PDB entry 7EG1 | electron microscopy, 3.20 A resolution | chains B and D of the 4 polymer chains in the assembly

== Chain B (and D) ==
Protein: Schlafen family member 12
Organism: Homo sapiens
Notes: chain D of this document is another copy of the same molecule, construct and numbering; everything in this record applies to it too
UniProtKB: Q8IYM2 (SLN12_HUMAN); numbering as in UniProt (aligned over 2-568)
Amino-acid sequence (567 residues; numbered 2 to 568; the number before each row is that of its first residue):
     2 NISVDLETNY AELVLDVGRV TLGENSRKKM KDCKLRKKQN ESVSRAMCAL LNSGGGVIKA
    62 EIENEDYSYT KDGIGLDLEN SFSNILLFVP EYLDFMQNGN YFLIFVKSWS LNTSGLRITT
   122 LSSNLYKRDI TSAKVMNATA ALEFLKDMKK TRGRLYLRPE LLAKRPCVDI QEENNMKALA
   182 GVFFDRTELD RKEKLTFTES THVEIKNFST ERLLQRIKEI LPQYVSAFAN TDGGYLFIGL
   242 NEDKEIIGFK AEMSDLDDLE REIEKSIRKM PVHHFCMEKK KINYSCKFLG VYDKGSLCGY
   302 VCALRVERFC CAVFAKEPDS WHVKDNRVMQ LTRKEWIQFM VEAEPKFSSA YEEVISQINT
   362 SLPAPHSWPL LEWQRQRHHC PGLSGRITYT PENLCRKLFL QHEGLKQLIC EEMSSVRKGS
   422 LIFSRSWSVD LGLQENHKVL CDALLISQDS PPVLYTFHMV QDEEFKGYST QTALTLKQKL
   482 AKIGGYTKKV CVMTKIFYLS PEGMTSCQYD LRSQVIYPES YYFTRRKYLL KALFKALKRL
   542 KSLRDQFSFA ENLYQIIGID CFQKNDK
Cystine bridges: C381-C411
Sequence notes: engineered mutation R213 (Lys in Q8IYM2), A351 (Ser in Q8IYM2), S415 (Asp in Q8IYM2)
Metal / ion sites: Zn2+: H275, C277, C311, C312
Ligand contacts: X5M ((4R)-3-[4-(diethylamino)-3-[oxidanyl(oxidanylidene)-$l4-azanyl]phenyl]-4-methyl-4,5-dihydro-1H-pyridazin-6-one): L554, I557, I558
Swiss-Prot annotation at these positions:
  - region: A551 to I560 (Mediates interaction with PDE3A)
  - modified residue: S368 (Phosphoserine)
  - mutagenesis: E200 (E200A: Decreased ribosomal RNA ribonuclease activity), E205 (E205A: Decreased ribosomal RNA ribonuclease activity), D233 (D233Q: Loss of interaction with SERPINB2), S368 (S368A: Increased ribonuclease activity; when associated with A-573; S368E: Decreased ribonuclease activity; when associated with E-573)
What the authors report for this chain:
  - mutagenesis - K213R: abolished signaling (citing earlier work)
  - mutagenesis - K213R: unchanged binding to cGMP-inhibited 3', 5'-cyclic phosphodiesterase A (citing earlier work)

== Chain B / chain D interface ==
Contacting residue pairs (109):
  E25(B) - T199(D)  hydrogen bond
  E25(B) - E200(D)
  S69(B) - Q172(D)  hydrogen bond (backbone-side chain)
  Y70(B) - E173(D)
  Y70(B) - E174(D)
  Y70(B) - M177(D)
  T71(B) - Q172(D)  hydrogen bond
  T71(B) - N176(D)
  T71(B) - M177(D)
  T71(B) - L180(D)
  T71(B) - T197(D)
  T71(B) - F198(D)
  T71(B) - T199(D)  hydrogen bond (backbone-backbone)
  D73(B) - T199(D)
  G74(B) - T199(D)
  E80(B) - I131(D)
  E80(B) - T132(D)  hydrogen bond
  F83(B) - I131(D)  hydrophobic
  S84(B) - D130(D)  hydrogen bond
  S84(B) - K135(D)
  L88(B) - K128(D)  hydrogen bond (backbone-side chain)
  F89(B) - M137(D)  hydrophobic
  F89(B) - A141(D)
  F89(B) - E144(D)
  F89(B) - F145(D)  hydrophobic
  V90(B) - I131(D)  hydrophobic
  P91(B) - T232(D)
  F96(B) - I131(D)  hydrophobic
  F96(B) - E173(D)
  M97(B) - I171(D)  hydrophobic
  M97(B) - Q172(D)
  M97(B) - E173(D)
  Q98(B) - I171(D)
  Q98(B) - Q172(D)  hydrogen bond (backbone-backbone)
  N99(B) - I171(D)
  N113(B) - E144(D)
  T114(B) - E144(D)
  T114(B) - K147(D)
  K128(B) - L88(D)  hydrogen bond (side chain-backbone)
  D130(B) - S84(D)  hydrogen bond
  D130(B) - V90(D)
  I131(B) - E80(D)
  I131(B) - F83(D)  hydrophobic
  I131(B) - V90(D)  hydrophobic
  I131(B) - F96(D)  hydrophobic
  T132(B) - E80(D)  hydrogen bond
  K135(B) - S84(D)
  M137(B) - F89(D)  hydrophobic
  A141(B) - F89(D)
  E144(B) - F89(D)
  E144(B) - T114(D)
  F145(B) - F89(D)  hydrophobic
  K147(B) - T114(D)
  L158(B) - F524(D)  hydrophobic
  E161(B) - F524(D)
  L162(B) - F524(D)
  A164(B) - E520(D)
  A164(B) - Y523(D)  hydrophobic
  A164(B) - F524(D)  hydrophobic
  K165(B) - R513(D)
  R166(B) - I517(D)
  R166(B) - Y518(D)  hydrogen bond (side chain-backbone)
  R166(B) - P519(D)
  R166(B) - E520(D)  salt bridge
  R166(B) - Y523(D)
  P167(B) - R513(D)
  P167(B) - V516(D)
  P167(B) - I517(D)
  I171(B) - M97(D)  hydrophobic
  I171(B) - Q98(D)
  I171(B) - N99(D)
  Q172(B) - S69(D)  hydrogen bond (side chain-backbone)
  Q172(B) - T71(D)  hydrogen bond
  Q172(B) - M97(D)
  Q172(B) - Q98(D)  hydrogen bond (backbone-backbone)
  E173(B) - Y70(D)
  E173(B) - F96(D)
  E173(B) - M97(D)
  E173(B) - Y518(D)
  E173(B) - P519(D)
  E174(B) - Y70(D)
  N176(B) - T71(D)
  M177(B) - Y70(D)
  M177(B) - T71(D)
  L180(B) - T71(D)
  T197(B) - T71(D)
  F198(B) - T71(D)
  T199(B) - E25(D)  hydrogen bond
  T199(B) - T71(D)  hydrogen bond (backbone-backbone)
  T199(B) - D73(D)
  T199(B) - G74(D)
  E200(B) - E25(D)
  T232(B) - P91(D)
  R513(B) - K165(D)
  R513(B) - P167(D)
  V516(B) - P167(D)
  I517(B) - R166(D)
  I517(B) - P167(D)
  Y518(B) - R166(D)  hydrogen bond (backbone-side chain)
  Y518(B) - E173(D)
  P519(B) - R166(D)
  P519(B) - E173(D)
  E520(B) - A164(D)
  E520(B) - R166(D)  salt bridge
  Y523(B) - A164(D)  hydrophobic
  Y523(B) - R166(D)
  F524(B) - E161(D)
  F524(B) - L162(D)
  F524(B) - A164(D)  hydrophobic
Other interface residues (no listed pair), chain B (70 interface residues in all): K72, I75, N81, S115, R129, N138, T140, L143, R153, L163, V169, D170, L363, S514
Other interface residues (no listed pair), chain D (68 interface residues in all): K72, I75, N81, N113, R129, N138, T140, L143, R153, L158, V169, D170, L363, S514

== Summary ==
The interface between chain B and chain D involves 70 residues on one side and 68 on the other; the contacts
include 18 hydrogen bonds and 2 salt bridges. Polar contacts include R166(B)-E520(D), E25(B)-T199(D) and
S69(B)-Q172(D). From the paper: K213R of chain B abolishes signaling; K213R of chain B leaves binding to
cGMP-inhibited 3', 5'-cyclic phosphodiesterase A unchanged.
Both chains are Schlafen family member 12 (Homo sapiens). Entry 7EG1 (Cryo-EM structure of DNMDP-induced
PDE3A-SLFN12 complex) was determined by electron microscopy (same publication as 7EG0 and 7EG4).
